4DCX - chain A; structure by X-ray diffraction, 2.00 A resolution.

== Chain A ==
Protein: Nickel-binding periplasmic protein
From: Escherichia coli
UniProtKB: P33590 (NIKA_ECOLI); residues 1-502 here correspond to UniProt positions 23-524 (UniProt number = residue number + 22)
Chain sequence (502 residues; numbered 1 to 502; the number before each row is that of its first residue):
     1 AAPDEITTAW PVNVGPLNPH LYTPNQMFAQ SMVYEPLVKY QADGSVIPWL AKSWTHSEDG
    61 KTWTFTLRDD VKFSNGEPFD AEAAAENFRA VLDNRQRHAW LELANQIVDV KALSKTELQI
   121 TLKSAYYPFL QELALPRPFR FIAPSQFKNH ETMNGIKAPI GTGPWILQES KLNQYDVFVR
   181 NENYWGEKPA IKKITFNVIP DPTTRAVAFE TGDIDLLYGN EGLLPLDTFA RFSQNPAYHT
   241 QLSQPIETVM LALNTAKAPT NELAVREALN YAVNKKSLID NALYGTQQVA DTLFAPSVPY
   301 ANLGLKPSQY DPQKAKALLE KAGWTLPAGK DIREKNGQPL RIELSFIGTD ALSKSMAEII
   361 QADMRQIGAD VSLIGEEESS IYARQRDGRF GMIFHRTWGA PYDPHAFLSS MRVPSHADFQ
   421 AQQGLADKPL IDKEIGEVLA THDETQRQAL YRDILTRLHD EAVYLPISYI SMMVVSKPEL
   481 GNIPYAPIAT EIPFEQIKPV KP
Unresolved in the structure: 1-2, 500-502
Small-molecule neighbours: L2D ({2,2'-[(1R,2R)-cyclohexane-1,2-diylbis{[(pyridin-2-yl-kappaN)methyl]imino-kappaN}]diacetato-kappaO(2-)}iron): Tyr-22, Thr-23, Met-27, Trp-100, Arg-137, Tyr-382, Trp-398, Tyr-402, Ser-415, His-416, Thr-490

== In short ==
Ligands of chain A: compound L2D.
Chain A is Nickel-binding periplasmic protein (Escherichia coli); the structure, X-ray structure of NikA in
complex with Fe(1R,2R)-N,N'-Bis(2-pyridylmethyl)-N,N'-dicarboxymethyl-1,2-cyclohexanediamine, was determined
by X-ray diffraction (same publication as 4DCY).
